Entry 5WVI (electron microscopy, 6.30 A resolution (low resolution: residue-level contacts below are approximate; hydrogen-bond / salt-bridge calls are withheld)); this record covers chains k and l of the 47 polymer chains in the assembly.

# Chain k
Protein: Probable proteasome subunit alpha type-7
From: Saccharomyces cerevisiae (strain ATCC 204508 / S288c)
Notes: EC 3.4.25.1
UniProtKB: P21242 (PSA7_YEAST); numbering as in UniProt (aligned over 1-288)
Chain sequence (288 residues; row label = number of the first residue in the row):
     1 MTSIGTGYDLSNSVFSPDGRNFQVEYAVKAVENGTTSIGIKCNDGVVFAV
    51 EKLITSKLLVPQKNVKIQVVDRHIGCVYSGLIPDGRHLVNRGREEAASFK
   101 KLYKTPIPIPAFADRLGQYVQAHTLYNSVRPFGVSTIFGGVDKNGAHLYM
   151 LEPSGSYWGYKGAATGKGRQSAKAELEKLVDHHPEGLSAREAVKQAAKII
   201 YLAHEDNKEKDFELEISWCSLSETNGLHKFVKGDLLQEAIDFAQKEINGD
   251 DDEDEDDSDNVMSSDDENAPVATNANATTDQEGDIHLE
Not modelled in the structure: 1-4, 250-288

# Chain l
Protein: Proteasome subunit alpha type-6
From: Saccharomyces cerevisiae (strain ATCC 204508 / S288c)
Notes: EC 3.4.25.1
UniProtKB: P40302 (PSA6_YEAST); numbering as in UniProt (aligned over 1-234)
Chain sequence (234 residues; row label = number of the first residue in the row):
     1 MFRNNYDGDTVTFSPTGRLFQVEYALEAIKQGSVTVGLRSNTHAVLVALK
    51 RNADELSSYQKKIIKCDEHMGLSLAGLAPDARVLSNYLRQQCNYSSLVFN
   101 RKLAVERAGHLLCDKAQKNTQSYGGRPYGVGLLIIGYDKSGAHLLEFQPS
   151 GNVTELYGTAIGARSQGAKTYLERTLDTFIKIDGNPDELIKAGVEAISQS
   201 LRDESLTVDNLSIAIVGKDTPFTIYDGEAVAKYI
Not modelled in the structure: 1

# Chain k / chain l interface
Residue-residue contacts (60):
  Asp-9(k) with Asn-5(l); Tyr-6(l); Thr-12(l)
  Leu-10(k) with Asn-5(l); Asp-9(l)
  Gln-23(k) with Val-11(l); Thr-12(l); Phe-13(l)
  Tyr-26(k) with Tyr-6(l); Phe-13(l); Ser-14(l); Pro-15(l); Gly-17(l)
  Lys-29(k) with Pro-15(l)
  Ala-30(k) with Thr-16(l); Gly-17(l)
  Asn-33(k) with Thr-16(l)
  Ser-56(k) with Glu-173(l)
  Lys-57(k) with Leu-176(l)
  Leu-58(k) with Leu-156(l); Tyr-157(l); Gly-158(l); Lys-169(l); Leu-176(l)
  Leu-59(k) with Leu-156(l)
  Val-60(k) with Glu-155(l); Tyr-157(l)
  Lys-63(k) with Glu-155(l)
  Asn-64(k) with Val-153(l); Thr-154(l); Glu-155(l)
  Leu-81(k) with Gly-17(l)
  Ile-82(k) with Gly-151(l)
  Pro-83(k) with Cys-113(l); Asp-114(l); Gln-117(l); Ser-150(l)
  Asp-84(k) with Gln-117(l)
  Arg-86(k) with His-110(l); Asp-114(l)
  His-87(k) with Asp-114(l)
  Asn-90(k) with His-110(l); Asp-114(l)
  His-123(k) with Gln-121(l)
  Asn-127(k) with Val-11(l)
  Ser-128(k) with Val-11(l); Gln-121(l); Tyr-123(l)
  Val-129(k) with Val-11(l); Gln-121(l)
  Arg-130(k) with Thr-10(l); Val-11(l); Phe-13(l); Gln-117(l); Thr-120(l); Gln-121(l)
  Pro-131(k) with Phe-13(l); Gln-121(l)
  Phe-132(k) with Phe-13(l); Gln-121(l)
Also at the interface, not in a pair above, chain k (29 interface residues in all): Ala-27
Also at the interface, not in a pair above, chain l (35 interface residues in all): Arg-39, Glu-106, Ser-122, Asn-152, Thr-159, Arg-174

# Overview
29 residues of chain k and 35 residues of chain l are in contact.
Chain k is Probable proteasome subunit alpha type-7 and chain l is Proteasome subunit alpha type-6, both from
Saccharomyces cerevisiae (strain ATCC 204508 / S288c); the structure, The resting state of yeast proteasome,
was determined by electron microscopy (same publication as 5WVK).
